Entry 5CB3 (X-ray diffraction, 1.80 A resolution); this record covers chain A.

[Chain A]
Protein: O-acetyl-ADP-ribose deacetylase
From: Escherichia coli K12
Notes: EC 3.5.1.-
UniProtKB: P0A8D6 (YMDB_ECOLI); residue numbers follow UniProt; this construct covers 1-177
Sequence (183 residues; each row starts with the number of its first residue; numbers below 1 keep their minus sign (His-5 is residue -5)):
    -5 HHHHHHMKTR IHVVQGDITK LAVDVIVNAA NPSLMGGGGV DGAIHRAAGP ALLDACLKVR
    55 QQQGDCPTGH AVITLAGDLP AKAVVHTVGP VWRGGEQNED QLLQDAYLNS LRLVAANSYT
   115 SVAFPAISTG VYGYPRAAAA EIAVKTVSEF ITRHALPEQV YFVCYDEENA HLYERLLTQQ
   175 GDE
Disordered / not traced: -5 to 2, 174-177
Construct notes: expression tag (-5 to 0)
Ligand contacts: adenosine-5-diphosphoribose (APR): Gly10, Asp11, Ile12, Ala23, Ala24, Asn25, Gly30, Gly31, Gly32, Gly33, Val34, Asp35, Ala37, Pro119, Ala120, Ile121, Ser122, Thr123, Gly124, Val125, Tyr126, Arg130, Val157, Tyr159, Asn163
Swiss-Prot annotation at these positions:
  - active site: Asp35 (Proton acceptor)
  - binding site (substrate): Asp11, Ile12, Asn25, Gly33 to Asp35, Ser122 to Tyr126
  - mutagenesis: Asn25 (N25A: 5-fold decrease in catalytic efficiency. Loss of activity; when associated with A-35), Asp35 (D35A: 41-fold decrease in catalytic efficiency. Loss of activity; when associated with A-25), Arg40 (R40A: Causes a 17-fold increase in the dissociation constant of the YmdB-RNase III interaction), Gly124 (G124E: Abolishes enzyme activity), Tyr126 (Y126A: Loss of activity; Y126F: No change in activity)

[Summary]
Ligands of chain A: adenosine-5-diphosphoribose. UniProt lists active-site residue Asp35, 11 substrate-binding
residues and 5 mutagenesis sites.
Chain A is O-acetyl-ADP-ribose deacetylase (Escherichia coli K12); the structure, Structural Insights into the
Mechanism of Escherichia coli Ymdb, was determined by X-ray diffraction, deposited together with 5CB5 and
5CMS.
